PDB entry 9BLY | electron microscopy, 3.50 A resolution | chains G and H of the 12 polymer chains in the assembly

Chain G (and H):
Protein: Dynein light chain roadblock-type 1
Source organism: Homo sapiens
Notes: chain H of this document is another copy of the same molecule, construct and numbering; everything in this record applies to it too
UniProtKB: Q9NP97 (DLRB1_HUMAN); residues 1-96 here = UniProt positions 1-96
Chain sequence (96 residues; each row starts with the number of its first residue):
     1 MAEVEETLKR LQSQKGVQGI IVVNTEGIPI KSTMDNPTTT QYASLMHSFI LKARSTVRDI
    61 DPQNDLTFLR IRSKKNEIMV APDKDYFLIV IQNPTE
Disordered / not traced: 1-2, 96
Swiss-Prot annotation at these positions:
  - modified residue: A2 (N-acetylalanine)

Interface between chain G and chain H:
Pairs across the interface - 46 pairs, chain G then chain H:
  Q41(G) - D59(H)
  L45(G) - K52(H)  hydrogen bond (backbone-side chain)
  L45(G) - T56(H)
  L45(G) - D59(H)
  S48(G) - K52(H)  hydrogen bond
  F49(G) - F49(H)
  F49(G) - K52(H)
  F49(G) - T56(H)
  K52(G) - F49(H)
  K52(G) - K52(H)
  A53(G) - F49(H)  hydrophobic
  T56(G) - L45(H)
  T56(G) - M46(H)
  D59(G) - L45(H)
  I60(G) - T38(H)
  I60(G) - Q41(H)
  I60(G) - Y42(H)  hydrophobic
  D61(G) - K75(H)
  Q63(G) - K75(H)  hydrogen bond (backbone-side chain)
  N64(G) - S73(H)
  N64(G) - K74(H)  hydrogen bond (side chain-backbone)
  N64(G) - K75(H)  hydrogen bond (side chain-backbone)
  N64(G) - N76(H)  hydrogen bond
  D65(G) - S73(H)  hydrogen bond (backbone-side chain)
  D65(G) - K74(H)  salt bridge
  L66(G) - I71(H)  hydrophobic
  L66(G) - S73(H)
  T67(G) - K74(H)  hydrogen bond
  F68(G) - R70(H)
  F68(G) - I71(H)
  F68(G) - R72(H)
  L69(G) - L69(H)  hydrophobic
  L69(G) - R70(H)
  L69(G) - I71(H)  hydrophobic
  R70(G) - F68(H)
  R70(G) - L69(H)
  R70(G) - R70(H)  hydrogen bond (backbone-backbone)
  I71(G) - V57(H)  hydrophobic
  I71(G) - L69(H)  hydrophobic
  R72(G) - L66(H)
  R72(G) - F68(H)
  S73(G) - N64(H)
  S73(G) - D65(H)
  K74(G) - D65(H)  salt bridge
  K75(G) - Q63(H)  hydrogen bond
  K75(G) - N64(H)
Also at the interface, not in a pair above, chain G (24 interface residues in all): Y42
Also at the interface, not in a pair above, chain H (26 interface residues in all): S48, I60, T67

In short:
24 residues of chain G and 26 residues of chain H are in contact, with 10 hydrogen bonds and 2 salt bridges.
Among the polar pairs are D65(G)-K74(H), L45(G)-K52(H) and S48(G)-K52(H).
Both chains are Dynein light chain roadblock-type 1 (Homo sapiens). Entry 9BLY (Composite structure of
full-length human dynein-1 in phi-particle conformation) was determined by electron microscopy.
